2PUA - chains B and A; structure by X-ray diffraction, 2.90 A resolution.

[Chain B]
Molecule: 17-nt DNA strand
Sequence (17 nucleotides; numbered 699 to 715; the number before each row is that of its first residue):
   699 TACGCAAACG TTTGCGT

[Chain A]
Name: Purine repressor
Source organism: Escherichia coli
Reference sequence: P0ACP7 (PURR_ECOLI); residues 2-341 here correspond to UniProt positions 1-340 (UniProt number = residue number - 1)
Sequence (340 residues; row label = number of the first residue in the row):
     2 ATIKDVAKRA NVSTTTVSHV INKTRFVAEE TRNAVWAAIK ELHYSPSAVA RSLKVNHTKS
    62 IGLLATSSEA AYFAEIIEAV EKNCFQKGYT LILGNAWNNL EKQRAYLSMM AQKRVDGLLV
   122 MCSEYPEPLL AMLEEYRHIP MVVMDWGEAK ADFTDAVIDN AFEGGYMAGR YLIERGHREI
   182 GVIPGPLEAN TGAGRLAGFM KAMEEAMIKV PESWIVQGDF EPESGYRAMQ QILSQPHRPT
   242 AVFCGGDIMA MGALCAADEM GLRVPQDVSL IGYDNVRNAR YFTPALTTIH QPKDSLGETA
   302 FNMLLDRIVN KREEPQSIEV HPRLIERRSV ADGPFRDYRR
Unresolved in the structure: 341
Sequence notes: engineered mutation Ala190 (Arg189 in P0ACP7)
Residues lining bound ligands: 6-methylpurine (6MP): Ala71, Tyr73, Phe74, Ser124, Thr192, Arg196, Phe221, Asp275

[Interface between chain B and chain A]
Residue-residue contacts (17):
  DA700(B) - Ala29(A)  phosphate contact
  DC701(B) - Thr17(A)  sugar contact
  DC701(B) - Arg26(A)  base contact
  DC701(B) - Phe27(A)  phosphate contact
  DC701(B) - Val28(A)  phosphate contact
  DC701(B) - Ala29(A)  hydrogen bond to the phosphate
  DC701(B) - Thr32(A)  hydrogen bond to the phosphate
  DG702(B) - Val13(A)  phosphate contact
  DG702(B) - Ser14(A)  hydrogen bond to the phosphate
  DG702(B) - Thr17(A)  hydrogen bond to the phosphate
  DG702(B) - Arg26(A)  hydrogen bond to the base
  DC703(B) - Thr16(A)  hydrogen bond to the base
  DA704(B) - Thr16(A)  hydrogen bond to the base
  DA706(B) - Lys55(A)  base contact
  DC707(B) - Leu54(A)  sugar contact
  DC707(B) - Lys55(A)  base contact
  DG708(B) - Leu54(A)  sugar contact
Other interface residues (no listed pair), chain B (9 interface residues in all): DT709
Other interface residues (no listed pair), chain A (13 interface residues in all): Asn12, Arg115

[In short]
9 residues of chain B and 13 residues of chain A are in contact, with 7 hydrogen bonds. Polar contacts include
DG702(B)-Arg26(A), DC703(B)-Thr16(A) and DA704(B)-Thr16(A). Ligands of chain A: 6-methylpurine.
Here chain B is a 17-nt DNA strand and chain A is Purine repressor (Escherichia coli). Entry 2PUA (Crystal
structure of the laci family member, purr, bound to DNA: minor groove binding by alpha ...) was determined by
X-ray diffraction (same publication as 2PUB, 2PUC, 2PUD and 1PNR).
